Entry 8EJ3 (electron microscopy, 3.13 A resolution); this record covers chains D and N of the 9 polymer chains in the assembly.

# Chain D
Molecule: DNA-directed RNA polymerase subunit beta'
From: Mycobacterium tuberculosis H37Rv
Notes: EC 2.7.7.6
Reference sequence: P9WGY7 (RPOC_MYCTU); residue numbers follow UniProt; this construct covers 1-1316
Chain sequence (1316 residues; each row starts with the number of its first residue):
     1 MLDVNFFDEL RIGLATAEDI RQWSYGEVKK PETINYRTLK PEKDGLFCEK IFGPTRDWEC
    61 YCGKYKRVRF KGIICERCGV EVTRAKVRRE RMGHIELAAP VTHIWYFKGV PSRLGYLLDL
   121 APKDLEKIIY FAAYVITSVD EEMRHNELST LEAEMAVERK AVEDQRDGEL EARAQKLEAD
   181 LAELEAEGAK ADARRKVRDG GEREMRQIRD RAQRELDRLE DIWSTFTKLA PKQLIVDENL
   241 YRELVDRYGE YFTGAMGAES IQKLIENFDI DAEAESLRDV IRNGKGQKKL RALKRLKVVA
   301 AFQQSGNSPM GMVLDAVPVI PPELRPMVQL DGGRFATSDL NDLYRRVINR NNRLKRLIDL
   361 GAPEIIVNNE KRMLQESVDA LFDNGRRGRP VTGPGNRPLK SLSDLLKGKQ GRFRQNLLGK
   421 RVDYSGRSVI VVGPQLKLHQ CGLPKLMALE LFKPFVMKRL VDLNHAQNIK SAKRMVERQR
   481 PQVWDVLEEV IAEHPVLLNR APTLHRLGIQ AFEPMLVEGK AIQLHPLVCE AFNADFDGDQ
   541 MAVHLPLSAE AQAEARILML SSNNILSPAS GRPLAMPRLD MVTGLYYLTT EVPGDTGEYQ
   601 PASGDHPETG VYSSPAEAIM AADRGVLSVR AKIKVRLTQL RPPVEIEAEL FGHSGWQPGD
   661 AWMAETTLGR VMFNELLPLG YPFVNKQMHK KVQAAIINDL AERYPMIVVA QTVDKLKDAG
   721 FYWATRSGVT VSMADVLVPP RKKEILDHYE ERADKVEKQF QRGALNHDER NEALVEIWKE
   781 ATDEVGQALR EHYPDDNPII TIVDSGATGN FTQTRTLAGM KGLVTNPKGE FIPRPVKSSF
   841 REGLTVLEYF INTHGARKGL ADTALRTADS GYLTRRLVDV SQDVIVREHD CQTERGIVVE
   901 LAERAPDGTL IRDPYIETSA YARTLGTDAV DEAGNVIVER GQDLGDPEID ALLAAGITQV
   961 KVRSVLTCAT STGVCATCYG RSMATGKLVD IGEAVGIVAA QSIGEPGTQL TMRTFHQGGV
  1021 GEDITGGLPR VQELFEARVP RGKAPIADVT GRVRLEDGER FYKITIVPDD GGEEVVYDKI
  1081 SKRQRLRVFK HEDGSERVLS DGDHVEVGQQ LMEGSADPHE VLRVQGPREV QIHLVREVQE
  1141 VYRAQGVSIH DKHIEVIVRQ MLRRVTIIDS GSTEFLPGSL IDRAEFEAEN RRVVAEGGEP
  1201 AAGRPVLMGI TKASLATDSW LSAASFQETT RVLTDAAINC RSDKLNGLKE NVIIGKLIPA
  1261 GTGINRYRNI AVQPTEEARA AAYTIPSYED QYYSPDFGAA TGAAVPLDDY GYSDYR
Disordered / not traced: 1, 1283-1316
Bound ions: Zn2+ site 1: Cys62, Cys75, Cys78; Mg2+: Asp535, Asp537 (shared with 1 residue of chain R); Zn2+ site 2: Cys891, Cys968, Cys975, Cys978
Residues lining bound ligands: phosphomethylphosphonic acid guanylate ester (G2P): Arg500, Pro502, Asn533, Asp535, Thr863, Gln1009, Met1012, Arg1013, His1016
UniProt features mapped onto this chain:
  - binding site (Zn(2+)): Cys60, Cys62, Cys75, Cys78, Cys891, Cys968, Cys975, Cys978
  - binding site (Mg(2+)): Asp535, Asp537, Asp539

# Chain N
Molecule: 40-nt DNA strand
Sequence (40 nucleotides; each row starts with the number of its first residue):
     1 GGGCGCATGC TGCTCTTCTT TGCCATCACG GCGACTGCCG
Disordered / not traced: 1-8, 25-27

# Chain D / chain N interface
Contacting residue pairs (6):
  Arg37(D) with DC13(N), sugar contact; DT14(N), salt bridge to the phosphate
  Lys123(D) with DT36(N), salt bridge to the phosphate
  Lys294(D) with DA34(N), phosphate contact
  Arg1038(D) with DG31(N), hydrogen bond to the phosphate; DC32(N), salt bridge to the phosphate
Also at the interface, not in a pair above, chain D (10 interface residues in all): Glu32, Val110, Tyr116, Pro122, Arg345, Arg389
Also at the interface, not in a pair above, chain N (10 interface residues in all): DC15, DT17, DG22, DC35

# Summary
Chain D and chain N each contribute 10 residues to their interface; the contacts include 1 hydrogen bond and 3
salt bridges. Polar contacts include Arg1038(D)-DG31(N), Arg37(D)-DT14(N) and Lys123(D)-DT36(N). Bound to
chain D: phosphomethylphosphonic acid guanylate ester.
Chain D is DNA-directed RNA polymerase subunit beta' (Mycobacterium tuberculosis H37Rv) and chain N is a 40-nt
DNA strand; the structure, M. tuberculosis RNAP pause escaped complex with Bacillus subtilis NusG and GMPCPP,
was determined by electron microscopy, deposited together with 8EHQ, 8EOE, 8EOF, 8EOS, 8EOT and 8EXY.
